PDB entry 6QAS | X-ray diffraction, 1.75 A resolution | chain A

[Chain A]
Protein: Serine/threonine-protein kinase ULK1
Source organism: Homo sapiens
Notes: EC 2.7.11.1
UniProtKB: O75385 (ULK1_HUMAN); residue numbers follow UniProt; this construct covers 1-283
Sequence (287 residues; numbered -3 to 283; the number before each row is that of its first residue; numbers below 1 keep their minus sign (Gly-3 is residue -3)):
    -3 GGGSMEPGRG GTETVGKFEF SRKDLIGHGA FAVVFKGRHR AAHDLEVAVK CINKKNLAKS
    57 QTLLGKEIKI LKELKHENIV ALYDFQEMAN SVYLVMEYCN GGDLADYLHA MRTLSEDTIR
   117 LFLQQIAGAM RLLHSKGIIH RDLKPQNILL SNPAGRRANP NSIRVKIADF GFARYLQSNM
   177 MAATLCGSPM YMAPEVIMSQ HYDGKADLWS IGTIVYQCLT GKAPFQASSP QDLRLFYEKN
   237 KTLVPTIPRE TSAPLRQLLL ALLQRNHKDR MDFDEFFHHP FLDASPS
Not modelled in the structure: -3 to 7, 282-283
Differences from the reference sequence: expression tag (-3 to 0); conflict Ala37 (Glu in O75385), Ala38 (Lys in O75385)
Modified / non-standard residues: Ser87 (phosphoserine; SEP); Thr180 (phosphothreonine; TPO)
Curated features (UniProtKB/Swiss-Prot):
  - active site: Asp138 (Proton acceptor)
  - binding site (ATP): Ile22 to Val30, Lys46
  - modified residue: Lys162 (N6-acetyllysine)
  - mutagenesis: Lys46 (K46I: Abolished serine/threonine-protein kinase activity)
Ligand contacts: PF-03814735 (34W; N-{2-[(1S,4R)-6-{[4-(cyclobutylamino)-5-(trifluoromethyl)pyrimidin-2-yl]amino}-1,2,3,4-tetrahydro-1,4-epiminonaphthalen-9-yl]-2-oxoethyl}acetamide): Asp20, Leu21, Ile22, Gly23, Val30, Lys32, Ala44, Val76, Met92, Glu93, Tyr94, Cys95, Asn96, Gly97, Gly98, Leu145, Ala164
Reported in the primary citation:
  - post-translational modification sites: Ser87, Thr180
  - binding site for PF-03814735: Met92
  - conformationally variable residues (side-chain flip): Phe27

[In short]
Bound to chain A: PF-03814735. From UniProt: active-site residue Asp138, 10 ATP-binding residues and one
mutagenesis site. The paper reports a binding site for PF-03814735 at Met92; modification sites Ser87 and
Thr180.
Chain A is Serine/threonine-protein kinase ULK1 (Homo sapiens); the structure, Crystal structure of ULK1 in
complexed with PF-03814735, was determined by X-ray diffraction (same publication as 6QAT, 6QAU and 6QAV).
